Entry 3C8J (X-ray diffraction, 2.60 A resolution); this record covers chains A and B.

Chain A (and B):
Protein: Natural killer cell receptor Ly49C
From: Mus musculus
Notes: chain B of this document is another copy of the same molecule, construct and numbering; everything in this record applies to it too
UniProtKB: Q61198 (Q61198_MOUSE); residues 61-262 here correspond to UniProt positions 65-266 (UniProt number = residue number + 4)
Chain sequence (203 residues; row label = number of the first residue in the row):
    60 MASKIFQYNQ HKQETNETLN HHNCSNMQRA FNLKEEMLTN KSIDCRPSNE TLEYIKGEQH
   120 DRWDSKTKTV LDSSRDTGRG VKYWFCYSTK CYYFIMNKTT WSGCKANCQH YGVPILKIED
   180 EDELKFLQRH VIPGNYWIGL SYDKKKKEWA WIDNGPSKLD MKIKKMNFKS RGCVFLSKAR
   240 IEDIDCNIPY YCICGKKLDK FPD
Unresolved in the structure: 60-135 (chain B: 60-136)
Construct notes: initiating methionine (60); engineered mutation Gly116 (Arg121 in Q61198), Gly171 (Ser176 in Q61198), Gly193 (Glu198 in Q61198), Lys223 (Arg228 in Q61198)
Cystine bridges: Cys145-Cys150, Cys163-Cys251, Cys167-Cys253, Cys232-Cys245

Chain A / chain B interface:
Contacting residue pairs (32):
  Trp143(A) with Leu257(B), hydrophobic; Lys259(B); Phe260(B), hydrophobic; Pro261(B)
  Phe144(A) with Tyr146(B), hydrophobic; Ser147(B)
  Cys145(A) with Cys145(B), hydrophobic; Tyr146(B); Ser147(B), hydrogen bond (backbone-backbone)
  Tyr146(A) with Phe144(B), hydrophobic; Cys145(B); Tyr146(B), hydrophobic
  Ser147(A) with Phe144(B); Cys145(B), hydrogen bond (backbone-backbone)
  Thr148(A) with Trp143(B)
  Cys150(A) with Phe260(B), hydrophobic; Pro261(B), hydrophobic
  Tyr151(A) with Phe260(B)
  Tyr152(A) with Phe260(B), hydrophobic
  Val172(A) with Phe260(B), hydrophobic
  Leu257(A) with Trp143(B), hydrophobic; Pro261(B), hydrophobic
  Lys259(A) with Trp143(B)
  Phe260(A) with Trp143(B), hydrophobic; Cys150(B), hydrophobic; Tyr151(B); Tyr152(B); Val172(B), hydrophobic
  Pro261(A) with Trp143(B); Cys150(B), hydrophobic; Lys255(B), hydrogen bond (backbone-side chain); Leu257(B), hydrophobic
Also at the interface, not in a pair above, chain A (16 interface residues in all): Phe185, Asp262
Also at the interface, not in a pair above, chain B (16 interface residues in all): Thr148, Asp262

Overview:
Chain A and chain B each contribute 16 residues to their interface, with 3 hydrogen bonds. Among the polar
pairs are Pro261(A)-Lys255(B) and Cys145(A)-Ser147(B).
Chain A and chain B are both Natural killer cell receptor Ly49C (Mus musculus); the structure, The crystal
structure of natural killer cell receptor Ly49C, was determined by X-ray diffraction (same publication as 3C8K
and 3CAD).
